Entry 8R1O (electron microscopy, 3.19 A resolution); this record covers chains A and B of the 9 polymer chains in the assembly.

# Chain A
Molecule: Rrp45
Source organism: Thermochaetoides thermophila DSM 1495
UniProt: G0S755 (G0S755_CHATD); numbering as in UniProt (aligned over 1-293)
Chain sequence (293 residues; each row starts with the number of its first residue):
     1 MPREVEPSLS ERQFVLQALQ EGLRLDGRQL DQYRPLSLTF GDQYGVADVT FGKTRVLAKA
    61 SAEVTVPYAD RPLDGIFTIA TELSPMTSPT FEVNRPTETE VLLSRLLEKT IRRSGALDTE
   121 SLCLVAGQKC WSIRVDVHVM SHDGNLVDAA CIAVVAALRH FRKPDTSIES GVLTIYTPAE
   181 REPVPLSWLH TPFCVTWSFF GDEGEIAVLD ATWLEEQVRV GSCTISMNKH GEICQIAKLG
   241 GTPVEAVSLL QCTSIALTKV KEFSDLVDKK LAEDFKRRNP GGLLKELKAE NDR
Unresolved in the structure: 1, 281-293

# Chain B
Molecule: Exoribonuclease phosphorolytic domain-containing protein
Source organism: Thermochaetoides thermophila DSM 1495
UniProt: G0SC21 (G0SC21_CHATD); residue numbers follow UniProt; this construct covers 1-284
Chain sequence (284 residues; row label = number of the first residue in the row):
     1 MPLDTSTYKL ALLRVDGRRW NELRRVHAQI RTQAAADGSS YLEMGHTKVM CVVTGPSEPG
    61 PRRGTGAGTT GGGGAGGAGG GGSGGQGKEA EVVVSIVIAG FSSVDRKRHG RNDKRIIEMQ
   121 STVANALSAS LHTHLFPHSQ ITISLHVLSQ DGSLLAALIN AATLACVDAG IPMTDYVVAC
   181 TAGSTSTYAA NDENADPLLD LNHQEEQELP WLTVATLGES DKVAVLVCES RVQVSRLEGM
   241 LAVGVDGCKQ IRAILDHVVR QKGRRMIREG AVEKGVSLDD MDED
Unresolved in the structure: 1-13, 60-86, 271-284
From the paper describing this entry:
  - conformationally variable residues (order/disorder transition): Gln-86

# Chain A / chain B interface
Contacting residue pairs - 51 pairs, chain A then chain B:
  Glu-6(A) / Lys-88(B)  salt bridge
  Arg-105(A) / Arg-115(B)
  Arg-105(A) / Glu-118(B)
  Lys-109(A) / Glu-229(B)  salt bridge
  Arg-113(A) / Glu-229(B)  salt bridge
  Arg-113(A) / Arg-231(B)  hydrogen bond (backbone-side chain)
  Ser-114(A) / Arg-231(B)  hydrogen bond (backbone-side chain)
  Gly-115(A) / Arg-231(B)
  Glu-203(A) / Lys-222(B)
  Met-227(A) / Val-234(B)  hydrophobic
  Gly-231(A) / Gln-233(B)
  Gly-231(A) / Val-234(B)  hydrogen bond (backbone-backbone)
  Glu-232(A) / Tyr-188(B)
  Glu-232(A) / Val-232(B)
  Ile-233(A) / Ser-230(B)
  Ile-233(A) / Arg-231(B)
  Ile-233(A) / Val-232(B)  hydrogen bond (backbone-backbone)
  Ile-233(A) / Val-234(B)  hydrophobic
  Ile-233(A) / Leu-237(B)  hydrophobic
  Cys-234(A) / Glu-229(B)
  Cys-234(A) / Arg-231(B)
  Gln-235(A) / Cys-228(B)
  Ile-236(A) / Leu-226(B)
  Ile-236(A) / Val-227(B)
  Ile-236(A) / Cys-228(B)  hydrogen bond (backbone-backbone)
  Ile-236(A) / Leu-237(B)  hydrophobic
  Ala-237(A) / Leu-226(B)
  Lys-238(A) / Val-223(B)
  Lys-238(A) / Ala-224(B)  hydrogen bond (side chain-backbone)
  Lys-238(A) / Val-225(B)
  Lys-238(A) / Leu-226(B)  hydrogen bond (backbone-backbone)
  Leu-239(A) / Thr-122(B)
  Leu-239(A) / Asn-125(B)  hydrogen bond (backbone-side chain)
  Leu-239(A) / Val-227(B)  hydrophobic
  Gly-240(A) / Asn-125(B)
  Gly-240(A) / Ala-126(B)
  Gly-240(A) / Ala-224(B)  hydrogen bond (backbone-backbone)
  Gly-240(A) / Val-225(B)
  Gly-241(A) / Asn-125(B)
  Gly-241(A) / Ala-129(B)
  Pro-243(A) / Lys-222(B)
  Pro-243(A) / Val-223(B)
  Pro-243(A) / Ala-224(B)
  Val-244(A) / Lys-222(B)
  Val-244(A) / Val-223(B)  hydrogen bond (backbone-backbone)
  Glu-245(A) / Asp-221(B)
  Glu-245(A) / Lys-222(B)
  Ala-246(A) / Asp-221(B)  hydrogen bond (backbone-side chain)
  Leu-249(A) / Leu-226(B)  hydrophobic
  Leu-250(A) / Glu-238(B)
  Thr-253(A) / Leu-237(B)
Also at the interface, not in a pair above, chain A (32 interface residues in all): Val-101, Leu-102, Glu-108, Thr-242, Val-247, Leu-257
Also at the interface, not in a pair above, chain B (29 interface residues in all): Lys-114, Ile-117, Ser-121, Leu-217, Leu-241

# Summary
32 residues of chain A face 29 of chain B across their interface; the contacts include 11 hydrogen bonds and 3
salt bridges. Polar contacts include Glu-6(A)/Lys-88(B), Lys-109(A)/Glu-229(B) and Arg-113(A)/Glu-229(B). From
the paper: conformational variability at Gln-86(B).
Chain A is Rrp45 and chain B is Exoribonuclease phosphorolytic domain-containing protein, both from
Thermochaetoides thermophila DSM 1495; the structure, Structure of C. thermophilum RNA exosome core, was
determined by electron microscopy.
